6WHQ - chains A and F; structure by X-ray diffraction, 2.35 A resolution.

[Chain A]
Protein: Histone deacetylase 2
Source organism: Homo sapiens
Notes: EC 3.5.1.98
UniProt: Q92769 (HDAC2_HUMAN); residues 6-389 here correspond to UniProt positions 2-385 (UniProt number = residue number - 4)
Sequence (385 residues; each row starts with the number of its first residue):
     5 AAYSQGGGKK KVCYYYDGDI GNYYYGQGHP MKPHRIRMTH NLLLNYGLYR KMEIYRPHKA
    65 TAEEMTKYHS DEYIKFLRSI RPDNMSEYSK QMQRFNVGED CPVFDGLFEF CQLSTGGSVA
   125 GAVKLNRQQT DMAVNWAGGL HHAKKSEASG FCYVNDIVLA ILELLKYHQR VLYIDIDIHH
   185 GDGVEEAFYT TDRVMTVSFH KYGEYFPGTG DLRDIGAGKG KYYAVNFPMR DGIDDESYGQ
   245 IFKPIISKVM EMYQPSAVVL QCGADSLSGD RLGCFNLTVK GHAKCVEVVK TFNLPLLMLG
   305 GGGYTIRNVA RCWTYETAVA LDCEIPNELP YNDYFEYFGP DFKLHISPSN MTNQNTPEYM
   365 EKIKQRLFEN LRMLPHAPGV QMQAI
Unresolved in the structure: 5, 380-389
Differences from the reference sequence: expression tag (5)
Bound ions: Na+ site 1: D179, D181, H183, S202, F203; Zn2+: D181, H183, D269 (shared with U2M_500(F) of chain F); Na+ site 2: F192, T195, V198
Residues lining bound ligands: N-cyclohexyltaurine (NHE; 2-[N-cyclohexylamino]ethane sulfonic acid): Y59, V127, K128, R131
UniProt features mapped onto this chain:
  - active site: H146
  - binding site (1D-myo-inositol 1,4,5,6-tetrakisphosphate): G32, K36, R275
  - binding site (Ca(2+)): D179, D181, H183, F192, T195, V198, S202, F203, Y227
  - binding site (Zn(2+)): D181, H183, D269
  - modified residue: K79 (N6-acetyllysine), K225 (N6-acetyllysine), C266 (S-nitrosocysteine), C278 (S-nitrosocysteine)
  - cross-link: K79 (Glycyl lysine isopeptide (Lys-Gly) (interchain with G-Cter in SUMO2))

[Chain F]
Protein: U2M-ASN-PRO-GLU-GLN-DLY-TRP-GLY peptide macrocycle
Sequence (8 residues; numbered 500 to 507; the number before each row is that of its first residue):
   500 XNPEQKWG
Covalent attachments: covalent link U2M_500-G507
Modified / non-standard residues: U2M ((2S)-2-amino-7-sulfanylheptanoic acid) at position 500; K505 (D-lysine; DLY)
Bound ions: Zn2+: U2M_500 (shared with D181(A), H183(A), D269(A) of chain A)

[Chain A / chain F interface]
Residue-residue contacts (19):
  P34(A) - N501(F)
  E103(A) - Q504(F)  hydrogen bond
  E103(A) - K505(F)
  D104(A) - U2M_500(F)  hydrogen bond (side chain-backbone)
  D104(A) - G507(F)
  H145(A) - U2M_500(F)
  H146(A) - U2M_500(F)
  G154(A) - U2M_500(F)
  F155(A) - U2M_500(F)
  D181(A) - U2M_500(F)
  H183(A) - U2M_500(F)
  F210(A) - U2M_500(F)
  F210(A) - G507(F)
  D269(A) - U2M_500(F)
  R275(A) - E503(F)  salt bridge
  L276(A) - N501(F)
  L276(A) - P502(F)
  G306(A) - U2M_500(F)
  Y308(A) - U2M_500(F)

[Overview]
15 residues of chain A face 7 of chain F across their interface; the contacts include 2 hydrogen bonds and 1
salt bridge. Polar contacts include R275(A)-E503(F), E103(A)-Q504(F) and D104(A)-U2M_500(F). Bound to chain A:
N-cyclohexyltaurine.
Here chain A is Histone deacetylase 2 (Homo sapiens) and chain F is U2M-ASN-PRO-GLU-GLN-DLY-TRP-GLY peptide
macrocycle. Entry 6WHQ (Histone deacetylases complex with peptide macrocycles) was determined by X-ray
diffraction together with 6WSJ, 6WHN, 6WHO, 6WHZ and 6WI3 from the same study.
